7TR8 - chains L and R of the 17 polymer chains in the assembly; structure by electron microscopy, 3.60 A resolution.

# Chain L
Name: Cas7a
From: Pyrococcus furiosus DSM 3638
UniProt: Q8U333 (Q8U333_PYRFU); residues 1-336 here = UniProt positions 1-336
Amino-acid sequence (336 residues; numbered 1 to 336; the number before each row is that of its first residue):
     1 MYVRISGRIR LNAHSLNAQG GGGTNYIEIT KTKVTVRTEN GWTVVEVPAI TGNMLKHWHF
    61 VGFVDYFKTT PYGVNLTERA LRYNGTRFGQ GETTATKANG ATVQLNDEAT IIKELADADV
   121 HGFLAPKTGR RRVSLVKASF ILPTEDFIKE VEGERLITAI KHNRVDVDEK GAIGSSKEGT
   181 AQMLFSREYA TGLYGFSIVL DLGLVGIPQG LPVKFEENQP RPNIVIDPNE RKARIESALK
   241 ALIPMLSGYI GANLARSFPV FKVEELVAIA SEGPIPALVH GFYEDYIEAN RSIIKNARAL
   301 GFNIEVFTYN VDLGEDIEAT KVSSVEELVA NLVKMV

# Chain R
Molecule: crRNA
From: Escherichia coli
Sequence (45 nucleotides; row label = number of the first residue in the row):
     1 AUUGAAAGAG UGCUUCCCCA AACCCUUAAC UGGUUGUAAC AGUUG

# Chain L / chain R interface
Residue-residue contacts (32; chain L residue first):
  Asn17(L) - U27(R)  hydrogen bond to the phosphate
  Ala18(L) - U27(R)  sugar contact
  Ala18(L) - A28(R)  phosphate contact
  Gln19(L) - U27(R)  base contact
  Gly20(L) - U27(R)  sugar contact
  Gly20(L) - A28(R)  phosphate contact
  Gly22(L) - U27(R)  base contact
  Gly22(L) - A28(R)  base contact
  Gly23(L) - A28(R)  base contact
  Asn53(L) - C25(R)  hydrogen bond to the sugar
  Met54(L) - U26(R)  sugar contact
  Gly85(L) - C25(R)  sugar contact
  Gly85(L) - U26(R)  phosphate contact
  Thr86(L) - C24(R)  hydrogen bond to the sugar
  Leu124(L) - C23(R)  base contact
  Leu124(L) - C24(R)  base contact
  Arg131(L) - C23(R)  sugar contact
  Lys161(L) - G33(R)  hydrogen bond to the base
  His162(L) - U31(R)  sugar contact
  His162(L) - G33(R)  salt bridge to the phosphate
  Asn163(L) - U31(R)  hydrogen bond to the sugar
  Asn163(L) - G33(R)  hydrogen bond to the sugar
  Arg164(L) - U31(R)  base contact
  Val165(L) - G32(R)  hydrogen bond to the phosphate
  Val165(L) - G33(R)  phosphate contact
  Leu184(L) - G33(R)  base contact
  Phe185(L) - U31(R)  base contact
  Arg187(L) - A29(R)  salt bridge to the phosphate
  Asn253(L) - A29(R)  hydrogen bond to the phosphate
  Ala255(L) - C30(R)  phosphate contact
  Arg256(L) - C30(R)  salt bridge to the phosphate
  Arg256(L) - U31(R)  salt bridge to the phosphate
Also at the interface, not in a pair above, chain L (31 interface residues in all): Ile27, Lys56, His57, Arg87, His121, Phe123, Val133, Ala252
Also at the interface, not in a pair above, chain R (12 interface residues in all): A20

# In short
The interface between chain L and chain R involves 31 residues on one side and 12 on the other, with 8
hydrogen bonds and 4 salt bridges. Polar pairs include Lys161(L)-G33(R), Asn53(L)-C25(R) and Thr86(L)-C24(R).
Chain L is Cas7a (Pyrococcus furiosus DSM 3638) and chain R is crRNA (Escherichia coli); the structure,
Cascade complex from type I-A CRISPR-Cas system, was determined by electron microscopy (same publication as
7TR6, 7TR9 and 7TRA).
